7XK6 - chains C and E of the 6 polymer chains in the assembly; structure by electron microscopy, 3.00 A resolution.

# Chain C
Name: Na(+)-translocating NADH-quinone reductase subunit C
Source organism: Vibrio cholerae O395
Notes: EC 7.2.1.1
UniProt: A5F5Y7 (NQRC_VIBC3); numbering as in UniProt (aligned over 1-257)
Amino-acid sequence (257 residues; numbered 1 to 257; the number before each row is that of its first residue):
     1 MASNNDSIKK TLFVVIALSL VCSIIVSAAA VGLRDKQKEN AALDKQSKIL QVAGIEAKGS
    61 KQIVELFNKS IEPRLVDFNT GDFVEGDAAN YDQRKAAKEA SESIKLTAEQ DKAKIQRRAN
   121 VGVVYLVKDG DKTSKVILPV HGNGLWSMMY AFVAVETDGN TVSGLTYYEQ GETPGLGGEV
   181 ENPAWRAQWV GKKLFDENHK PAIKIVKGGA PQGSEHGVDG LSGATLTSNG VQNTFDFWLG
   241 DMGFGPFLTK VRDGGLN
Disordered / not traced: 1-5, 257
Swiss-Prot annotation at these positions:
  - modified residue: Thr225 (FMN phosphoryl threonine)
  - mutagenesis: His216 (H216L: Decrease in FMN binding), Thr225 (T225L: Loss of FMN binding)
Covalently attached groups: flavin mononucleotide (FMN) linked to Thr225
Small-molecule neighbours: FMN (flavin mononucleotide): Leu145, Trp146, Glu172, Thr173, Leu176, Gly177, Lys207, Gly223, Ala224, Leu226, Thr227

# Chain E
Name: Na(+)-translocating NADH-quinone reductase subunit E
Source organism: Vibrio cholerae O395
Notes: EC 7.2.1.1
UniProt: A5F5Y5 (NQRE_VIBC3); numbering as in UniProt (aligned over 1-198)
Amino-acid sequence (198 residues; each row starts with the number of its first residue):
     1 MEHYISLLVK SIFIENMALS FFLGMCTFLA VSKKVKTSFG LGIAVIVVLT ISVPVNNLVY
    61 NLVLKPDALV EGVDLSFLNF ITFIGVIAAL VQILEMILDR FFPPLYNALG IFLPLITVNC
   121 AIFGGVSFMV QRDYSFAESV VYGFGSGVGW MLAIVALAGI REKMKYSDVP PGLRGLGITF
   181 ITAGLMALGF MSFSGVQL
Small-molecule neighbours: 2Fe-2S cluster (FES): Gly24, Met25, Cys26, Asn119, Cys120

# Chain C / chain E interface
Contacting residue pairs (5):
  Ala30(C) with Phe77(E), hydrophobic
  Arg34(C) with Asp74(E), salt bridge; Phe77(E)
  Trp146(C) with Ser194(E); Gly195(E)
Interface residues without a listed pair, chain C (6 interface residues in all): Val26, Ser27, Val31
Interface residues without a listed pair, chain E (5 interface residues in all): Gln197

# In short
6 residues of chain C and 5 residues of chain E are in contact; the contacts include 1 salt bridge. The
salt-bridged pair is Arg34(C)-Asp74(E). Ligands of chain E: 2Fe-2S cluster. Covalently linked flavin
mononucleotide: at Thr225(C). From UniProt: 2 mutagenesis sites on chain C.
Chain C is Na(+)-translocating NADH-quinone reductase subunit C and chain E is Na(+)-translocating
NADH-quinone reductase subunit E, both from Vibrio cholerae O395; the structure, Cryo-EM structure of
Na+-pumping NADH-ubiquinone oxidoreductase from Vibrio cholerae, with aurachin D-42, was determined by
electron microscopy together with 7XK3, 7XK4, 7XK5 and 7XK7 from the same study.
